2UWE - chains E and F of the 5 polymer chains in the assembly; structure by X-ray diffraction, 2.40 A resolution.

[Chain E]
Molecule: Ahiii TCR alpha chain
Organism: Mus musculus
Chain sequence (194 residues; row label = number of the first residue in the row; note: 5 numbers in that range are skipped by the numbering (no residue carries them; nothing is unmodelled there); numbering starts at 0):
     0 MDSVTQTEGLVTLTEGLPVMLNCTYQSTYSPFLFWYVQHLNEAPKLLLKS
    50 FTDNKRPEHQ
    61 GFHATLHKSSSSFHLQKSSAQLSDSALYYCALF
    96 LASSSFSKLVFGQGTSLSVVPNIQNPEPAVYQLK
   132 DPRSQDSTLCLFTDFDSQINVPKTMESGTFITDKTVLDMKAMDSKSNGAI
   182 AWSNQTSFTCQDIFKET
Cystine bridges: Cys22-Cys90, Cys141-Cys191
What the authors report for this chain:
  - conformationally variable residues (side-chain flip): Ser99

[Chain F]
Molecule: Ahiii TCR beta chain
Organism: Mus musculus
Chain sequence (238 residues; numbered 0 to 245 plus 1 insertion-coded residue; 9 numbers in that range are skipped by the numbering (no residue carries them; nothing is unmodelled there); the number before each row is that of its first residue; numbering starts at 0):
     0 MEAAVTQSPRSKVAVTGGKVTLSCHQTNNHDYMYWYRQDTGHGLRLIHYS
    50 YVADSTEKGDIPD
    64 GYKASRPSQENFSLILELASLSQTAVYFCASSDWVSY
   105 EQYFGPGTRLTV
  116A L
   117 EDLRNVTPPKVSLFEPSKAEIANKQKATLVCLARGFFPDHVELSWWVNGK
   167 EVHSGVSTDPQAYKES
   186 NY
   189 SYALSSRLRVSATFWHNPRNHFRCQVQFHGLSEEDKWPEGSPKPVTQNIS
   239 AEAWGRA
Unresolved in the structure: 0
Cystine bridges: Cys23-Cys92, Cys147-Cys212

[How chain E and chain F interact]
Pairs across the interface - 97 pairs, chain E then chain F:
  Phe33(E) with Tyr100(F), hydrophobic
  Tyr35(E) with Tyr100(F), hydrogen bond (side chain-backbone); Glu105(F); Gln106(F), hydrogen bond (side chain-backbone); Phe108(F), hydrophobic
  Gln37(E) with Gln37(F), hydrogen bond; Phe91(F)
  Ala42(E) with Phe108(F); Gly109(F)
  Pro43(E) with Phe91(F); Phe108(F)
  Leu45(E) with Glu105(F)
  Lys48(E) with Glu105(F), salt bridge
  Phe50(E) with Tyr100(F)
  Leu87(E) with Gln37(F); Gly40(F); His41(F)
  Tyr89(E) with Gln37(F), hydrogen bond; His41(F); Gly42(F), hydrogen bond (side chain-backbone)
  Phe93(E) with Ser99(F); Tyr100(F)
  Phe101(E) with Tyr48(F), hydrophobic; Tyr50(F), hydrophobic
  Ser102(E) with Ser99(F)
  Lys103(E) with Asp59(F), salt bridge
  Leu104(E) with Tyr100(F); Gln106(F)
  Phe106(E) with Tyr35(F), hydrophobic; Leu43(F); Phe108(F), hydrophobic
  Gly107(E) with Gly42(F)
  Gln108(E) with His41(F), hydrogen bond (backbone-side chain); Gly42(F), hydrogen bond (backbone-backbone)
  Gly109(E) with His41(F), hydrogen bond (backbone-side chain)
  Ser111(E) with His41(F)
  Glu122(E) with Lys140(F), hydrogen bond (backbone-side chain)
  Ala124(E) with Lys140(F)
  Tyr126(E) with Ser133(F); Ala135(F); Glu136(F); Lys140(F), hydrogen bond
  Gln127(E) with Ser133(F)
  Leu128(E) with Phe130(F); Glu131(F); Ser133(F); Thr144(F); Val146(F), hydrophobic
  Lys129(E) with Phe130(F); Glu131(F), hydrogen bond (backbone-backbone)
  Asp132(E) with Ser128(F), hydrogen bond; Leu129(F); Phe130(F)
  Pro133(E) with Leu129(F); Glu131(F)
  Arg134(E) with Leu129(F); Glu240(F), hydrogen bond (side chain-backbone); Ala241(F)
  Ser138(E) with Phe130(F)
  Thr139(E) with Phe130(F)
  Leu140(E) with Phe130(F), hydrophobic; Val146(F), hydrophobic; Leu148(F), hydrophobic
  Leu142(E) with Thr144(F); Arg195(F)
  Asp145(E) with Lys140(F), salt bridge; Arg197(F), salt bridge
  Phe161(E) with Glu181(F)
  Thr163(E) with Asp175(F); Tyr179(F); Ser193(F)
  Asp164(E) with Tyr179(F), hydrogen bond (backbone-side chain)
  Thr166(E) with Ser173(F), hydrogen bond; Asp175(F); Arg195(F), hydrogen bond (backbone-side chain)
  Val167(E) with Ser173(F), hydrogen bond (backbone-side chain); Arg195(F)
  Leu168(E) with Gly171(F); Ser173(F); Arg195(F); Arg197(F)
  Asp169(E) with Gly171(F), hydrogen bond (backbone-backbone)
  Met170(E) with Arg197(F); Val198(F); Ser199(F)
  Lys171(E) with Ser170(F), hydrogen bond (backbone-side chain)
  Ser175(E) with Lys142(F)
  Ser177(E) with Arg195(F), hydrogen bond (backbone-side chain); Arg197(F), hydrogen bond
  Gly179(E) with Arg195(F)
  Ile181(E) with Val146(F), hydrophobic; Ser193(F)
  Trp183(E) with Leu148(F), hydrophobic; Arg150(F); Glu181(F); Ala191(F), hydrophobic
  Asn185(E) with Arg150(F)
Interface residues without a listed pair, chain E (56 interface residues in all): Gly8, Leu39, Glu41, Thr144, Lys154, Asn178, Ser184
Interface residues without a listed pair, chain F (50 interface residues in all): Tyr31, Leu45, Gly58, Pro132, Val172, Pro176, Ala239

[In short]
56 residues of chain E face 50 of chain F across their interface; the contacts include 21 hydrogen bonds and 4
salt bridges. Among the polar pairs are Lys48(E)-Glu105(F), Lys103(E)-Asp59(F) and Asp145(E)-Lys140(F). The
paper reports conformational variability at Ser99(E).
Here chain E is Ahiii TCR alpha chain and chain F is Ahiii TCR beta chain, both from Mus musculus. Entry 2UWE
(Large CDR3a loop alteration as a function of MHC mutation) was determined by X-ray diffraction, deposited
together with 2J8U and 2JCC.
